3TSG - chain A; structure by X-ray diffraction, 1.90 A resolution.

[Chain A]
Name: Extended-spectrum beta-lactamase GES-14
From: Acinetobacter baumannii
Notes: EC 3.5.2.6
Reference sequence: D3X610 (D3X610_ACIBA); residues 1-287 here = UniProt positions 1-287
Amino-acid sequence (287 residues; numbered 1 to 287; the number before each row is that of its first residue):
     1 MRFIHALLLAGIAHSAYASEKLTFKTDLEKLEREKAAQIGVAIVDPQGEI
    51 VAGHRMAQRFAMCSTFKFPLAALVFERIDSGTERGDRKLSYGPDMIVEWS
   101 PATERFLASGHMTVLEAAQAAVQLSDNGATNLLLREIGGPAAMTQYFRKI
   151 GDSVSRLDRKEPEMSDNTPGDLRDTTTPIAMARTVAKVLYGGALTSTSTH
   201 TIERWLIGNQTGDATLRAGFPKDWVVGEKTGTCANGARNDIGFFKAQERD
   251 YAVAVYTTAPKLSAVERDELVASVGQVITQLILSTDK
Not modelled in the structure: 1-18, 285-287
Disulfides: C63-C233

[In short]
Chain A is Extended-spectrum beta-lactamase GES-14 (Acinetobacter baumannii); the structure, Crystal structure
of GES-14, was determined by X-ray diffraction, deposited together with 3V3R.
